PDB entry 4J34 | X-ray diffraction, 2.03 A resolution | chain A

# Chain A
Molecule: Kynurenine 3-monooxygenase
From: Saccharomyces cerevisiae
Notes: EC 1.14.13.9
UniProtKB: P38169 (KMO_YEAST); numbering as in UniProt (aligned over 1-394)
Amino-acid sequence (395 residues; row label = number of the first residue in the row; numbering starts at 0):
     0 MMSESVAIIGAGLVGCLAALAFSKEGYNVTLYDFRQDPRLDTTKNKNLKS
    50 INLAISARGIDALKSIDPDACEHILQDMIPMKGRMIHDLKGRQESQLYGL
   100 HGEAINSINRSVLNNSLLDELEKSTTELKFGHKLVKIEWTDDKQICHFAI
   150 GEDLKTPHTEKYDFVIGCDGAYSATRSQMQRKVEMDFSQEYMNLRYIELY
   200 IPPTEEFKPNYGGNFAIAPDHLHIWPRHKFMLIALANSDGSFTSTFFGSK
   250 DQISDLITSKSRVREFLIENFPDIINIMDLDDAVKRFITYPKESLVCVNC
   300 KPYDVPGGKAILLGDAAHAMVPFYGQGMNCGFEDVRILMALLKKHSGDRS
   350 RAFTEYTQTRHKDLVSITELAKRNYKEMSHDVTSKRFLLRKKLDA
Unresolved in the structure: 0-1, 380-394
Sequence notes: initiating methionine (0)
Swiss-Prot annotation at these positions:
  - binding site (FAD): Val13, Asp32 to Arg34, Ala53, Arg109, Leu133, Tyr195, Asp314, Gln325 to Asn328
  - binding site (L-kynurenine): Arg83, Tyr97, Asn373
  - mutagenesis: Arg83 (R83A: Strongly decreases enzymatic activity; R83M: Abolsihes enzymatic activity), Phe322 to Tyr323 (Abolishes NADPH oxidase activity)
Residues lining bound ligands: FAD (flavin-adenine dinucleotide): Ile8, Gly9, Ala10, Gly11, Leu12, Val13, Gly14, Tyr31, Asp32, Phe33, Arg34, Asn46, Lys48, Ser49, Leu52, Ala53, Arg109, His131, Lys132, Leu133, Cys167, Asp168, Gly169, Ala173, Tyr195, Leu294, Leu312, Gly313, Asp314, Pro321, Gln325, Gly326, Met327, Asn328
From the paper describing this entry:
  - mutagenesis - R83A, R83M: decreased catalytic activity

# Overview
Chain A binds flavin-adenine dinucleotide. Curated annotation (UniProt) lists 13 FAD-binding residues, 3
L-kynurenine-binding residues and 3 mutagenesis sites. The paper reports that R83A and R83M reduce catalytic
activity.
Chain A is Kynurenine 3-monooxygenase (Saccharomyces cerevisiae); the structure, Crystal Structure of
kynurenine 3-monooxygenase - truncated at position 394 plus HIS tag cleaved, was determined by X-ray
diffraction (same publication as 4J2W, 4J31, 4J33 and 4J36).
